3MZC - chain A; structure by X-ray diffraction, 1.50 A resolution.

Chain A:
Molecule: Carbonic anhydrase 2
Organism: Homo sapiens
Notes: EC 4.2.1.1; fragment: human carbonic anhydrase II
Reference sequence: P00918 (CAH2_HUMAN); the author numbering skips numbers that UniProt does not, so the offset changes along the chain: 1-125 = UniProt 1-125; 127-261 = UniProt 126-260
Amino-acid sequence (260 residues; numbered 1 to 261; 1 number in that range is skipped by the numbering (no residue carries it; nothing is unmodelled there); the number before each row is that of its first residue):
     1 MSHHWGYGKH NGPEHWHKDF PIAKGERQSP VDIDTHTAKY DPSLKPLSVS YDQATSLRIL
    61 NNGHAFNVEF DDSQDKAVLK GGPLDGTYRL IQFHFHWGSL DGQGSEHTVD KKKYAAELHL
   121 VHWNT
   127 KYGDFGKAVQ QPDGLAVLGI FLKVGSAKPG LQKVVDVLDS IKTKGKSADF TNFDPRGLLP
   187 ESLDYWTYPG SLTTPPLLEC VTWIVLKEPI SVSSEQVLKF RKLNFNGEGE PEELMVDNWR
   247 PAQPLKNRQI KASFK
Not modelled in the structure: 1-3
Curated features (UniProtKB/Swiss-Prot):
  - active site: H64 (Proton donor/acceptor)
  - binding site (Zn(2+)): H94, H96, H119
  - binding site (substrate): T199, T200
  - site: Y7 (Fine-tunes the proton-transfer properties of H-64), N62 (Fine-tunes the proton-transfer properties of H-64), N67 (Fine-tunes the proton-transfer properties of H-64), Q92 (Involved in the binding of some activators, including histamine and L-histidine)
  - modified residue: S2 (N-acetylserine), S166 (Phosphoserine), S173 (Phosphoserine)

Overview:
UniProt lists active-site residue H64, 3 Zn2+-binding residues and substrate-binding residues T199 and T200.
Chain A is Carbonic anhydrase 2 (Homo sapiens); the structure, Human carbonic ahydrase II in complex with a
benzenesulfonamide inhibitor, was determined by X-ray diffraction (same publication as 3N0N, 3N2P, 3N3J and
3N4B).
